9BS3 - chains A and C of the 4 polymer chains in the assembly; structure by X-ray diffraction, 2.69 A resolution.

Chain A:
Name: DNA ligase 1
From: Homo sapiens
Notes: EC 6.5.1.1
UniProt: P18858 (DNLI1_HUMAN); residue numbers follow UniProt; this construct covers 261-904
Chain sequence (644 residues; row label = number of the first residue in the row):
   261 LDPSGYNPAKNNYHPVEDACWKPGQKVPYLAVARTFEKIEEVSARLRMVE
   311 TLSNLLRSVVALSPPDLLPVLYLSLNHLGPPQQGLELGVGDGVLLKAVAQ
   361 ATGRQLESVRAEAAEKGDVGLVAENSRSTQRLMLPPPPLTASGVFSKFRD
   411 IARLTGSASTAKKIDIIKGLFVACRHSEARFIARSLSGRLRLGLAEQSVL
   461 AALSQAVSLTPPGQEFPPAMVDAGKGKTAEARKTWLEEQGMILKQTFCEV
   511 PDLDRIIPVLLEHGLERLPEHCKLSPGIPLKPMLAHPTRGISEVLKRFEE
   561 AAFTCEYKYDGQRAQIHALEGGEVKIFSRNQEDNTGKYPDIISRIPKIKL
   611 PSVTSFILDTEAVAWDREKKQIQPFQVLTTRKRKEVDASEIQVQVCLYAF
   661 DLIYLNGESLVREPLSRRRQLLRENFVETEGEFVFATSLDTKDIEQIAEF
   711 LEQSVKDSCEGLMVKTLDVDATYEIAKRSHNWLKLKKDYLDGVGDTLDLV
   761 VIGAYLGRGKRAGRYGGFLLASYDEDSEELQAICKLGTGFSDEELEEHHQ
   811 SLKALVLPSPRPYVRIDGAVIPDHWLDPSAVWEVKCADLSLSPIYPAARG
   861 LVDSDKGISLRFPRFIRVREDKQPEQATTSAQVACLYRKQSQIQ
Unresolved in the structure: 261, 389-394, 749-754, 901-904
Covalently attached groups: adenosine monophosphate (AMP) linked to Lys-568
Ligand contacts: adenosine monophosphate (AMP): Met-543, Leu-544, Glu-566, Tyr-567, Tyr-569, Arg-573, Arg-589, Glu-621, Phe-660, Ala-696, Glu-720, Met-723, Lys-725, Trp-742, Lys-744, Lys-746
Reported in the primary citation:
  - binding site for adenosine monophosphate: Lys-568
  - conformationally variable residues (loop rearrangement): Phe-635, Val-729 to Trp-742, Phe-872
  - mutagenesis - R738A (6-fold): increased catalytic activity on 5'-rG:C
  - mutagenesis - R738A: decreased catalytic activity on 3'-dG:C
  - mutagenesis - F635A, F872A: decreased catalytic activity on 3'-rG:C
  - mutagenesis - F635A: decreased catalytic activity on 5'-rG:C
  - disease-associated variants - P529L, R641L: decreased catalytic activity on 3'-rG:C
  - disease-associated variants - R771W: unchanged catalytic activity on 3'-rG:C
  - disease-associated variants - R641L (80-fold), R771W (80-fold): decreased catalytic activity on 5'-rG:C
  - disease-associated variants - P529L: unchanged catalytic activity on 3'-dG:C
  - disease-associated variants - R641L, R771W: decreased catalytic activity on 3'-dG:C

Chain C:
Molecule: 7-nt DNA/RNA hybrid strand
Sequence (7 nucleotides; numbered 1 to 7; the number before each row is that of its first residue):
     1 GTCGGAC

How chain A and chain C interact:
Contacting residue pairs - 15 pairs, chain A then chain C:
  Ser-303(A) / DC7(C)  phosphate contact
  Ala-304(A) / DC7(C)  phosphate contact
  Arg-305(A) / DC7(C)  hydrogen bond to the phosphate
  Arg-589(A) / G1(C)  salt bridge to the phosphate
  Arg-738(A) / G1(C)  salt bridge to the phosphate
  Lys-744(A) / G1(C)  salt bridge to the phosphate
  Lys-746(A) / G1(C)  phosphate contact
  Lys-746(A) / DT2(C)  salt bridge to the phosphate
  Thr-798(A) / DC3(C)  sugar contact
  Thr-798(A) / DG4(C)  phosphate contact
  Gly-799(A) / DG4(C)  hydrogen bond to the phosphate
  Asp-802(A) / DG5(C)  phosphate contact
  Phe-872(A) / G1(C)  sugar contact
  Phe-872(A) / DT2(C)  sugar contact
  Arg-874(A) / DC3(C)  salt bridge to the phosphate
Other interface residues (no listed pair), chain A (16 interface residues in all): Leu-544, Ala-545, Phe-800, Pro-873
Other interface residues (no listed pair), chain C (7 interface residues in all): DA6

Overview:
16 residues of chain A and 7 residues of chain C are in contact, with 2 hydrogen bonds and 5 salt bridges.
Polar pairs include Arg-305(A)/DC7(C), Gly-799(A)/DG4(C) and Arg-589(A)/G1(C). From the paper: a binding site
for adenosine monophosphate at Lys-568(A); F635A, F872A and P529L of chain A, among others, reduce catalytic
activity on 3'-rG:C; 6 substitutions were tested in all.
Chain A is DNA ligase 1 (Homo sapiens) and chain C is a 7-nt DNA/RNA hybrid strand; the structure, Wild type
DNA Ligase 1 with 5'-rG:C, was determined by X-ray diffraction together with 9BS4 from the same study.
